7ZGR - chains A and D of the 6 polymer chains in the assembly; structure by electron microscopy, 2.60 A resolution.

== Chain A ==
Molecule: Protein CFT1
From: Saccharomyces cerevisiae
UniProt: Q06632 (CFT1_YEAST); residue numbers follow UniProt; this construct covers 1-1357
Sequence (1357 residues; each row starts with the number of its first residue):
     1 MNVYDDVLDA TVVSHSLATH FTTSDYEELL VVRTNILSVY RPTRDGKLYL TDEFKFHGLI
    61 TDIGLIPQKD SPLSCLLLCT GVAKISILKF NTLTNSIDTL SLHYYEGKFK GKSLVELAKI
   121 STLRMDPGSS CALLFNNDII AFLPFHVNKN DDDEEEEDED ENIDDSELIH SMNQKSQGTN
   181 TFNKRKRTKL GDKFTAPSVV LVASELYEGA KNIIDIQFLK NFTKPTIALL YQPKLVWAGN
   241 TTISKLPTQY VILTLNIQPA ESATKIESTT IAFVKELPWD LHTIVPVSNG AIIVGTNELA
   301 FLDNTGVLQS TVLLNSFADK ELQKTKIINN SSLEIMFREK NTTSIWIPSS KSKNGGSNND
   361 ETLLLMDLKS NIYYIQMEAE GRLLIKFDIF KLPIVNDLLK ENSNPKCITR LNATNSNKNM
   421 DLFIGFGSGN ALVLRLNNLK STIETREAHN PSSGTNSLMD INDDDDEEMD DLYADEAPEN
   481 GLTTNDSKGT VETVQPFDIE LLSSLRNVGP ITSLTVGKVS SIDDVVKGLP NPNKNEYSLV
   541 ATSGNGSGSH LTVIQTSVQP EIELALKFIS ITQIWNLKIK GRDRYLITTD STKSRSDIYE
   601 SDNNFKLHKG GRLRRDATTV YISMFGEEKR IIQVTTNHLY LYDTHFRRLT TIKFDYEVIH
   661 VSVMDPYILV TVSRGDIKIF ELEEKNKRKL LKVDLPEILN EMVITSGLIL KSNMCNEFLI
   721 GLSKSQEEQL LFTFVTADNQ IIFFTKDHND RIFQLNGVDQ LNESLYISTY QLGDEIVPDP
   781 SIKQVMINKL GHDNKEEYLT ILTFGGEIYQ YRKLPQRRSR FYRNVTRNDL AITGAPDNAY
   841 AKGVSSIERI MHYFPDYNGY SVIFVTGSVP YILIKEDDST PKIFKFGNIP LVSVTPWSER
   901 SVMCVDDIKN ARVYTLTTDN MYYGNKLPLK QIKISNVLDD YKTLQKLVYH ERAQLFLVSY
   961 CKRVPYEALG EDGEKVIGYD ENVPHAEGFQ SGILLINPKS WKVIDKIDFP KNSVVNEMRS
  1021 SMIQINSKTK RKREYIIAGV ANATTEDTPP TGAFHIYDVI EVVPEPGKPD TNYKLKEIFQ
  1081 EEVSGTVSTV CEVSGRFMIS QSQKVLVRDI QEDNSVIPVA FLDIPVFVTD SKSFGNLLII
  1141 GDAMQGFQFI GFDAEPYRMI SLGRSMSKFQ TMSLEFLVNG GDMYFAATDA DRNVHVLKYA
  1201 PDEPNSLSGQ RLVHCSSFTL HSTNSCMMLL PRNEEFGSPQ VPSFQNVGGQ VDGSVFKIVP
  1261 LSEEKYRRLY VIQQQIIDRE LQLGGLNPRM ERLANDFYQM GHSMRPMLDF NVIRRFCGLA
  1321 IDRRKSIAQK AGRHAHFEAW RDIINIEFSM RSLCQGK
Disordered / not traced: 148-192, 442-495, 773-776

== Chain D ==
Molecule: Polyadenylation factor subunit 2
From: Saccharomyces cerevisiae
UniProt: A0A6A5Q543 (A0A6A5Q543_YEASX); residue numbers follow UniProt; this construct covers 1-465
Sequence (465 residues; row label = number of the first residue in the row):
     1 MDGHNQNQYQ NQNQIQQSQQ PPLKKYVTQR RSVDVSSPYI NLYYNRRHGL PNLVVEPETS
    61 YTIDIMPPNA YRGRDRVINL PSKFTHLSSN KVKHVIPAIQ WTPEGRRLVV ATYSGEFSLW
   121 NASSFTFETL MQAHDSAVTT MKYSHDSDWM ISGDADGMIK IWQPNFSMVK EIDAAHTESI
   181 RDMAFSSNDS KFVTCSDDNI LKIWNFSNGK QERVLSGHHW DVKSCDWHPE MGLIASASKD
   241 NLVKLWDPRS GNCISSILKF KHTVLKTRFQ PTKGNLLMAI SKDKSCRVFD IRYSMKELMC
   301 VRDETDYMTL EWHPINESMF TLACYDGSLK HFDLLQNLNE PILTIPYAHD KCITSLSYNP
   361 VGHIFATAAK DRTIRFWTRA RPIDPNAYDD PTYNNKKING WFFGINNDIN AVREKSEFGA
   421 APPPPATLEP HALPNMNGFI NKKPRQEIPG IDSNIKSSTL PGLSI
Disordered / not traced: 1-27, 423-465

== Chain A / chain D interface ==
Contacting residue pairs (156; chain A residue first):
  K110(A) with R292(D), hydrogen bond (backbone-side chain)
  G111(A) with Y293(D), hydrogen bond (backbone-side chain)
  S113(A) with R292(D), hydrogen bond (backbone-side chain)
  L114(A) with D290(D); R292(D); L298(D), hydrophobic; L334(D), hydrophobic
  V115(A) with E317(D); S318(D); L335(D), hydrophobic
  E116(A) with R72(D), salt bridge; E317(D), hydrogen bond (backbone-side chain)
  K211(A) with L335(D); Q336(D), hydrogen bond (side chain-backbone)
  N212(A) with R76(D), hydrogen bond; L335(D), hydrogen bond (side chain-backbone); Q336(D)
  I213(A) with R74(D)
  I214(A) with R74(D)
  P233(A) with Q336(D)
  K234(A) with Q336(D)
  L235(A) with R74(D); R76(D); V77(D); Q336(D), hydrogen bond (backbone-side chain)
  W237(A) with I65(D), hydrophobic; V77(D); I78(D), hydrophobic; A380(D)
  A238(A) with V55(D); E56(D); P57(D); P382(D)
  G239(A) with A380(D); R381(D); Y388(D), hydrogen bond (backbone-side chain)
  N240(A) with V77(D); Y388(D)
  T242(A) with Y388(D)
  I243(A) with Y388(D), hydrophobic
  W279(A) with V55(D)
  T296(A) with V54(D); E56(D)
  N297(A) with E56(D), hydrogen bond
  N315(A) with E56(D)
  F317(A) with E56(D); P57(D); E58(D); Y61(D)
  M336(A) with E56(D); Y61(D), hydrogen bond
  R338(A) with L53(D); V54(D), hydrogen bond (side chain-backbone); Y61(D); D64(D), salt bridge
  K340(A) with D75(D), salt bridge
  L368(A) with L53(D), hydrophobic
  N404(A) with G49(D)
  P510(A) with H48(D)
  T512(A) with R47(D); H48(D)
  N545(A) with H48(D), hydrogen bond (side chain-backbone); L50(D)
  T943(A) with Y44(D); H48(D)
  Q945(A) with Y44(D); H48(D), hydrogen bond
  C961(A) with Y44(D)
  R963(A) with Y44(D)
  Y966(A) with S60(D); I63(D), hydrophobic
  A968(A) with T59(D)
  E971(A) with Q29(D); R30(D); I409(D)
  D972(A) with Q29(D)
  V976(A) with T59(D); V412(D), hydrophobic
  I977(A) with R413(D); E414(D)
  G978(A) with E58(D); T59(D), hydrogen bond (backbone-side chain); I383(D)
  Y979(A) with E58(D); T59(D)
  D980(A) with E58(D), hydrogen bond (backbone-side chain)
  P984(A) with Y61(D), hydrogen bond (backbone-side chain)
  H985(A) with E58(D); S60(D); Y61(D)
  A986(A) with S60(D), hydrogen bond (backbone-side chain); Y61(D); I63(D), hydrophobic; D64(D)
  F989(A) with N41(D); Y44(D), hydrophobic
  V1014(A) with I40(D), hydrophobic
  N1016(A) with I40(D)
  A1041(A) with I40(D), hydrophobic
  N1042(A) with S37(D), hydrogen bond (backbone-side chain)
  A1043(A) with I63(D)
  T1044(A) with S37(D), hydrogen bond
  T1045(A) with T62(D)
  E1046(A) with S32(D); V33(D); D34(D), hydrogen bond (backbone-backbone); P38(D); R379(D), salt bridge; R381(D), salt bridge
  D1047(A) with R31(D), salt bridge; S32(D); R381(D), salt bridge; A411(D)
  T1048(A) with S32(D)
  P1049(A) with S32(D)
  P1050(A) with D34(D)
  T1086(A) with S36(D); S37(D)
  S1088(A) with I40(D)
  S1102(A) with D34(D); S36(D), hydrogen bond
  Q1103(A) with D34(D), hydrogen bond; S36(D)
  D1123(A) with R106(D), salt bridge
  P1125(A) with E104(D)
  V1126(A) with Y39(D), hydrophobic
  F1127(A) with S36(D); Y39(D), hydrophobic; I40(D), hydrophobic; Y43(D), hydrophobic
  T1129(A) with Y43(D); R47(D), hydrogen bond (backbone-side chain)
  A1143(A) with Y39(D), hydrophobic; Y43(D); N69(D)
  M1144(A) with Y39(D); N69(D); P360(D); V361(D), hydrophobic
  Q1145(A) with P103(D); E104(D)
  R1164(A) with D146(D), hydrogen bond (side chain-backbone); D148(D), salt bridge
  M1166(A) with D146(D)
  Q1170(A) with Y43(D); R46(D), hydrogen bond; N69(D), hydrogen bond
  T1171(A) with Y43(D), hydrogen bond (backbone-side chain)
  M1172(A) with Y43(D), hydrophobic; R47(D), hydrogen bond (backbone-side chain)
  A1190(A) with R46(D)
  T1223(A) with R46(D)
  S1225(A) with R47(D)
  V1251(A) with R46(D); R47(D); G49(D)
Other interface residues (no listed pair), chain A (90 interface residues in all): K112, V236, G544, V983, E987, G988, D1130, K1168
Other interface residues (no listed pair), chain D (79 interface residues in all): V35, P51, N52, G73, H145, S147, L276, I315, N337, I342, H363, P385, N410

== In short ==
90 residues of chain A face 79 of chain D across their interface; the contacts include 29 hydrogen bonds and 9
salt bridges. Among the polar pairs are E116(A)-R72(D), R338(A)-D64(D) and K340(A)-D75(D).
Chain A is Protein CFT1 and chain D is Polyadenylation factor subunit 2, both from Saccharomyces cerevisiae;
the structure, Polymerase module of yeast CPF in complex with Mpe1, the yPIM of Cft2 and the pre-cleaved ...,
was determined by electron microscopy (same publication as 7ZGP and 7ZGQ).
